PDB entry 6J9E | electron microscopy, 3.41 A resolution | chains D and E of the 10 polymer chains in the assembly

== Chain D ==
Protein: DNA-directed RNA polymerase subunit beta'
Source organism: Xanthomonas oryzae pv. oryzae PXO99A
Notes: EC 2.7.7.6
UniProtKB: B2SQQ2 (RPOC_XANOP); residue numbers follow UniProt; this construct covers 1-1405
Sequence (1405 residues; numbered 1 to 1405; the number before each row is that of its first residue):
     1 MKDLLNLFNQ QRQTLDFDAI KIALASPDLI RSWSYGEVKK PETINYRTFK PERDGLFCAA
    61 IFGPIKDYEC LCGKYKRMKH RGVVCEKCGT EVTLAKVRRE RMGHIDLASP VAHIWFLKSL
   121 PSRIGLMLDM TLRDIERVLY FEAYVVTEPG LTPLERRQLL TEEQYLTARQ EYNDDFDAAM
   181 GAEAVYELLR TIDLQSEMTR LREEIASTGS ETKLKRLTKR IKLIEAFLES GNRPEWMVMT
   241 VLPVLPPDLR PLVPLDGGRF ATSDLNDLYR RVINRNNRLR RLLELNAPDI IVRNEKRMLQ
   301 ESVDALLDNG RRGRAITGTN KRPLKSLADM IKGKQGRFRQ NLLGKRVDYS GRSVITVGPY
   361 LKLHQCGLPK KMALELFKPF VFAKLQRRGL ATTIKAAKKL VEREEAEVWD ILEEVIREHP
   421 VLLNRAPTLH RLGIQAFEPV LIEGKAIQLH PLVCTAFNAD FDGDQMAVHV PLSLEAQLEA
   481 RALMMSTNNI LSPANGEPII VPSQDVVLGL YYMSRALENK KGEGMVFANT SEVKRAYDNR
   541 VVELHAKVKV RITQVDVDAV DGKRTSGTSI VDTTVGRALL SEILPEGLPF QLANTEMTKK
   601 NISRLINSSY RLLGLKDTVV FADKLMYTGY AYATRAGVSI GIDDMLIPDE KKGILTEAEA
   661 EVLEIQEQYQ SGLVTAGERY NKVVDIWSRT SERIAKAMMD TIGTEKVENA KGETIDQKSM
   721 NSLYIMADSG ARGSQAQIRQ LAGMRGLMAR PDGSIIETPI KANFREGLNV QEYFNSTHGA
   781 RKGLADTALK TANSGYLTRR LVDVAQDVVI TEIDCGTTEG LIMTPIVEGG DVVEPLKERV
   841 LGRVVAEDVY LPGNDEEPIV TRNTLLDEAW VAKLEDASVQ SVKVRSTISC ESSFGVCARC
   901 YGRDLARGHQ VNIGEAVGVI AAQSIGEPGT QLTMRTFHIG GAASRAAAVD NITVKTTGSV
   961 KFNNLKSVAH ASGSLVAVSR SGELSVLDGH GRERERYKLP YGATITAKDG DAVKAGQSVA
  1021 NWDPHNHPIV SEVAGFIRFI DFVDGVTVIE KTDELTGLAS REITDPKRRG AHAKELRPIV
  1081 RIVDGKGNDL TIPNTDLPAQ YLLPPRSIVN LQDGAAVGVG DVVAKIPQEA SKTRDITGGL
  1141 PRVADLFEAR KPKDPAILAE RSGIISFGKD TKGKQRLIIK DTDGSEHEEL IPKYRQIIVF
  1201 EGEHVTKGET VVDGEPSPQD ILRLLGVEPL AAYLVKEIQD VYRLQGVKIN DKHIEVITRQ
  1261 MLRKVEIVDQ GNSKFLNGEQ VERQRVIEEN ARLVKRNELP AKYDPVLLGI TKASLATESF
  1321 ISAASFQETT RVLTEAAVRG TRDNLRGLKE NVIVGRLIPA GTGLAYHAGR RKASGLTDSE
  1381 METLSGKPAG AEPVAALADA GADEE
Disordered / not traced: 148-155, 317-320, 559-563, 850-859, 934-949, 967-976, 1008-1011, 1025-1138, 1372-1405
Ion coordination: Zn2+ site 1: Cys72, Cys85; Mg2+: Asp462 (shared with 1 residue of chain I); Zn2+ site 2: Cys815, Cys890, Cys900
Swiss-Prot annotation at these positions:
  - binding site (Zn(2+)): Cys70, Cys72, Cys85, Cys88, Cys815, Cys890, Cys897, Cys900
  - binding site (Mg(2+)): Asp460, Asp462, Asp464
Reported in the primary citation:
  - binding site for the 20-nt RNA strand: Met1

== Chain E ==
Protein: DNA-directed RNA polymerase subunit omega
Source organism: Xanthomonas oryzae pv. oryzae
Notes: EC 2.7.7.6
UniProtKB: A0A0U4VN94 (A0A0U4VN94_XANOO); numbering as in UniProt (aligned over 1-99)
Sequence (99 residues; each row starts with the number of its first residue):
     1 MARITVEDCL EVVNNRFELV MMASKRARQL ANGVQPLIEN AAASDKPTVM ALREIAARRI
    61 DNALIDEVEK AERERAEREA LEWAAAEVVA DEDMSKNDD
Disordered / not traced: 1-5, 39-44, 77-99

== Chain D / chain E interface ==
Pairs across the interface - 26 pairs, chain D then chain E:
  Arg417(D) with Asp45(E), salt bridge
  Glu418(D) with Lys46(E); Val49(E)
  Leu474(D) with Thr48(E)
  Glu475(D) with Ser24(E); Arg28(E), salt bridge
  Leu478(D) with Ala23(E); Ser24(E); Ala27(E), hydrophobic; Thr48(E)
  Arg481(D) with Leu52(E)
  Ala482(D) with Arg16(E); Val20(E), hydrophobic
  Asn488(D) with Val6(E)
  Leu615(D) with Val6(E), hydrophobic
  Asn912(D) with Asn15(E); Arg16(E); Phe17(E)
  Ile913(D) with Asn15(E); Phe17(E)
  Glu915(D) with Phe17(E)
  Gly1361(D) with Phe17(E)
  Thr1362(D) with Phe17(E); Val20(E); Met21(E)
  Ala1365(D) with Met21(E), hydrophobic
Interface residues without a listed pair, chain D (17 interface residues in all): Leu483, Gly914
Interface residues without a listed pair, chain E (17 interface residues in all): Asn14, Ala31

== Summary ==
Chain D and chain E each contribute 17 residues to their interface, with 2 salt bridges. Among the polar pairs
are Arg417(D)-Asp45(E) and Glu475(D)-Arg28(E). Cys72(D) and Cys85(D) coordinate Zn2+ site 1. UniProt lists 8
Zn2+-binding residues and 3 Mg2+-binding residues on chain D. From the paper: a binding site for the 20-nt RNA
strand at Met1(D).
Chain D is DNA-directed RNA polymerase subunit beta' (Xanthomonas oryzae pv. oryzae PXO99A) and chain E is
DNA-directed RNA polymerase subunit omega (Xanthomonas oryzae pv. oryzae); the structure, Cryo-EM structure of
Xanthomonos oryzae transcription elongation complex with NusA and the bacteriophage protein P7, was determined
by electron microscopy together with 6J9F from the same study.
